Entry 9N5L (electron microscopy, 2.66 A resolution); this record covers chains A and B of the 60 polymer chains in the assembly.

== Chain A (and B) ==
Protein: Major capsid protein
Organism: Red-crowned crane parvovirus
Notes: chain B of this document is another copy of the same molecule, construct and numbering; everything in this record applies to it too
Reference sequence: A0A2K9YN80 (A0A2K9YN80_9VIRU); residue numbers follow UniProt; this construct covers 1-531
Sequence (531 residues; row label = number of the first residue in the row):
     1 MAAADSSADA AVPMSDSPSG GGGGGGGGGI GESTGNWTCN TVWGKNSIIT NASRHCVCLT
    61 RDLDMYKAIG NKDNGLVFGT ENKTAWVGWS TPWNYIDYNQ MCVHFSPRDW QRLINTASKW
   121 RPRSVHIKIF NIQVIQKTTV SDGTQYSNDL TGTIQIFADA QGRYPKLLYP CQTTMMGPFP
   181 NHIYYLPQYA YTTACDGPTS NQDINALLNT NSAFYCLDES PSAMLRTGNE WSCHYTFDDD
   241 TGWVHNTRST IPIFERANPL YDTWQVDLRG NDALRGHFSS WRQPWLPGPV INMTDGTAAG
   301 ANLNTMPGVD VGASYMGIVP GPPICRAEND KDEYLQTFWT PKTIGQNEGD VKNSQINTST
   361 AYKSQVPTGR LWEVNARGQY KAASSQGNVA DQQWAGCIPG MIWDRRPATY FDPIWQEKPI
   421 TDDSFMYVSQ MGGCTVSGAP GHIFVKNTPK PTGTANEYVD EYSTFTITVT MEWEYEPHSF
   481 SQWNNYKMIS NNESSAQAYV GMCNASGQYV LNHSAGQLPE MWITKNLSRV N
Disordered / not traced: 1-26
Ion coordination: Mg2+ site 1: Asp262, Asp272, Ala273; Mg2+ site 2: Arg269 (shared with 1 residue of chain G); Mg2+ site 3: Asp295 (shared with 1 residue of chain I)
Reported in the primary citation:
  - Mg2+ coordination: Asp262, Arg269, Asp272, Ala273, Asp295, Asp332, Gln355
  - Mg2+ coordination through a water molecule: Gly296, Lys363

== How chain A and chain B interact ==
Pairs across the interface - 122 pairs, chain A then chain B:
  Gly28(A) with Gly31(B); Glu32(B)
  Ile30(A) with Ile30(B), hydrophobic; Gly31(B)
  Leu63(A) with Gln346(B)
  Asp64(A) with Asn181(B), hydrogen bond (backbone-side chain); Gln346(B), hydrogen bond
  Met65(A) with Gln346(B); Ser506(B)
  Tyr66(A) with Phe179(B), hydrophobic; Cys503(B); Gly507(B)
  Lys67(A) with Asn504(B); Ala505(B); Ser506(B); Gly507(B)
  Ala68(A) with Tyr499(B), hydrophobic; Cys503(B); Asn504(B), hydrogen bond (backbone-backbone); Ala505(B)
  Trp89(A) with Met502(B), hydrophobic; Cys503(B), hydrogen bond (side chain-backbone)
  Pro92(A) with Asn181(B)
  Gln136(A) with Tyr146(B), hydrogen bond (side chain-backbone)
  Thr138(A) with Gln145(B)
  Thr139(A) with Asp142(B)
  Val140(A) with Asp142(B)
  Ser141(A) with Asp142(B)
  Asp149(A) with Asn148(B), hydrogen bond
  Leu150(A) with Ile30(B); Asn148(B)
  Thr151(A) with Ile30(B); Gln133(B), hydrogen bond (backbone-side chain); Asn148(B), hydrogen bond; Thr227(B)
  Gly152(A) with Gln133(B)
  Gln155(A) with Trp37(B); His55(B)
  Arg163(A) with Arg108(B)
  Asp196(A) with Glu493(B); Gln497(B)
  Asp203(A) with Tyr499(B)
  Ile204(A) with Tyr499(B)
  Asn205(A) with Gln497(B), hydrogen bond (side chain-backbone); Tyr499(B), hydrogen bond (backbone-side chain)
  Ala206(A) with Gln497(B), hydrogen bond (backbone-side chain)
  Leu208(A) with Ala496(B); Gln497(B), hydrogen bond (backbone-side chain); Tyr499(B), hydrophobic; Met502(B), hydrophobic
  Asn209(A) with Ala496(B)
  Thr210(A) with Asn491(B), hydrogen bond (backbone-side chain); Asn492(B); Glu493(B)
  Phe214(A) with Phe179(B), hydrophobic; Gly501(B); Met502(B), hydrophobic; Cys503(B)
  Cys216(A) with Phe179(B), hydrophobic; Pro180(B), hydrophobic
  Asp218(A) with Trp37(B), hydrogen bond (backbone-side chain); Cys39(B); Pro180(B); Asn181(B)
  Glu219(A) with Thr38(B); Cys39(B), hydrogen bond (backbone-backbone); Asn40(B), hydrogen bond (backbone-backbone); Arg108(B), salt bridge
  Ser220(A) with Trp37(B)
  Pro221(A) with Trp37(B); Thr38(B); Asn40(B)
  Ser222(A) with Asn36(B); Trp37(B), hydrogen bond (backbone-backbone)
  Ala223(A) with Asn36(B)
  Met224(A) with Ser33(B), hydrogen bond (backbone-side chain); Gly35(B); Asn36(B), hydrogen bond (backbone-side chain); Trp37(B); His55(B); Phe130(B), hydrophobic; Asn131(B), hydrogen bond; Thr466(B)
  Arg226(A) with Ile30(B); Gly31(B); Glu32(B), hydrogen bond (side chain-backbone); Ser33(B); Asn131(B); Ile132(B), hydrogen bond (side chain-backbone); Thr227(B), hydrogen bond (side chain-backbone)
  Thr227(A) with Gly31(B), hydrogen bond (backbone-backbone)
  Gly228(A) with Gly31(B), hydrogen bond (backbone-backbone)
  Asn229(A) with Gly31(B); Glu32(B); Ser33(B), hydrogen bond (side chain-backbone)
  Lys446(A) with Asn181(B), hydrogen bond
  Thr448(A) with His55(B)
  Pro449(A) with His55(B)
  Lys450(A) with Gln133(B); Ile135(B); Asn148(B), hydrogen bond
  Pro451(A) with Val57(B), hydrophobic; Ile183(B), hydrophobic; Tyr462(B), hydrogen bond (backbone-side chain); Thr464(B)
  Thr452(A) with Tyr146(B); Tyr462(B)
  Gly453(A) with Val57(B); Leu59(B); Tyr185(B)
  Thr454(A) with Tyr185(B), hydrogen bond (backbone-side chain); Asn347(B)
  Ala455(A) with Asn347(B); Glu348(B); Gly349(B)
  Asn456(A) with Asn347(B), hydrogen bond (backbone-backbone)
  Glu457(A) with Asn347(B), hydrogen bond (backbone-side chain)
  Tyr458(A) with Ile183(B), hydrophobic; Gln346(B), hydrogen bond; Asn347(B)
  Val459(A) with Tyr146(B), hydrophobic; Tyr462(B)
Also at the interface, not in a pair above, chain A (59 interface residues in all): Gly27, Gly29, Thr153, Leu225
Also at the interface, not in a pair above, chain B (55 interface residues in all): Gly29, Thr34, Lys137, Ser147, Leu150, Gly228

== In short ==
The interface between chain A and chain B involves 59 residues on one side and 55 on the other; the contacts
include 33 hydrogen bonds and 1 salt bridge. Polar contacts include Glu219(A)-Arg108(B), Asp64(A)-Asn181(B)
and Asp64(A)-Gln346(B). From the paper: Mg2+ coordination by Asp262(A), Arg269(A) and Asp272(A) among others;
water-mediated Mg2+ coordination by Gly296(A) and Lys363(A).
Both chains are Major capsid protein (Red-crowned crane parvovirus). Entry 9N5L (The Red Crowned-Crane
Parvovirus Capsid) was determined by electron microscopy together with 9N5M from the same study.
